Entry 3K9U (X-ray diffraction, 2.30 A resolution); this record covers chains A and B.

# Chain A (and B)
Name: PaiA Acetyltransferase
Source organism: Thermoplasma acidophilum
Notes: chain B of this document is another copy of the same molecule, construct and numbering; everything in this record applies to it too
UniProtKB: Q9HL57 (Q9HL57_THEAC); residues 1-159 here = UniProt positions 1-159
Sequence (159 residues; numbered 1 to 159; the number before each row is that of its first residue):
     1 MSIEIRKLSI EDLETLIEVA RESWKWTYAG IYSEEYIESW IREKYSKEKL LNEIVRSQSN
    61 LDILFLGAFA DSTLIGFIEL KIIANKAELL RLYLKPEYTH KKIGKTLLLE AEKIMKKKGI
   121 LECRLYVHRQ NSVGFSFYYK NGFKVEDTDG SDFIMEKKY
Curated features (UniProtKB/Swiss-Prot):
  - active site: Tyr138 (Proton donor)
  - binding site (acetyl-CoA): Leu92 to Leu94, Thr99 to Gly104, Asn131, Ser136, Lys140
  - site: Gly142 (May have an important role in the acetylation of the polyamine)
Ion coordination: Ni2+: His100 (together with acetyl coenzyme A) (shared with His100(B) of chain B)
Ligand contacts: acetyl coenzyme A (ACO): Ser23, Trp26, Thr27, Tyr28, Leu89, Leu90, Arg91, Leu92, Tyr93, Leu94, Thr99, His100, Lys101, Lys102, Ile103, Gly104, Lys105, Tyr126, Val127, Asn131, Val133, Gly134, Ser136, Phe137, Tyr138, Lys140
From the paper describing this entry:
  - conformationally variable residues (side-chain flip): Trp24, Tyr28, Tyr32, Tyr36, Trp40, Lys44, Tyr45, Glu79, Arg91
  - binding site for acetyl coenzyme A: Tyr28, Tyr93 (from molecular simulation)

# Interface between chain A and chain B
Residue-residue contacts (5):
  Trp26(A) with Glu97(B), hydrogen bond (side chain-backbone); Lys101(B)
  Glu97(A) with Trp26(B), hydrogen bond (backbone-side chain)
  His100(A) with His100(B), hydrogen bond
  Lys101(A) with Trp26(B)
Other interface residues (no listed pair), chain B (5 interface residues in all): Pro96
Interface features reported in the paper:
  - interface residues, chain A: Glu22(A), Glu97(A)

# Overview
Chain A and chain B form an interface of 4 and 5 residues respectively; the contacts include 3 hydrogen bonds.
Polar pairs include Trp26(A)-Glu97(B) and His100(A)-His100(B). Chain A binds acetyl coenzyme A. From the
paper: a binding site for acetyl coenzyme A at Tyr28(A) and Tyr93(A); interface residues Glu22(A) and
Glu97(A).
Chain A and chain B are both PaiA Acetyltransferase (Thermoplasma acidophilum); the structure, Crystal
structure of paia acetyltransferase (ta0374) from thermoplasma acidophilum, was determined by X-ray
diffraction together with 3NE7, 3FIX and 3F0A from the same study.
